Entry 4BOI (electron microscopy, 41.00 A resolution (very low resolution: no residue pairs are listed; an interface is given only as per-side residue counts)); this record covers chains A and B of the 5 polymer chains in the assembly.

# Chain A
Protein: Acetylcholine receptor subunit alpha
From: Torpedo marmorata
UniProtKB: P02711 (ACHA_TORMA); residues -23 to 437 here correspond to UniProt positions 1-461 (UniProt number = residue number + 24)
Chain sequence (461 residues; numbered -23 to 437; the number before each row is that of its first residue; numbers below 1 keep their minus sign (Met-23 is residue -23)):
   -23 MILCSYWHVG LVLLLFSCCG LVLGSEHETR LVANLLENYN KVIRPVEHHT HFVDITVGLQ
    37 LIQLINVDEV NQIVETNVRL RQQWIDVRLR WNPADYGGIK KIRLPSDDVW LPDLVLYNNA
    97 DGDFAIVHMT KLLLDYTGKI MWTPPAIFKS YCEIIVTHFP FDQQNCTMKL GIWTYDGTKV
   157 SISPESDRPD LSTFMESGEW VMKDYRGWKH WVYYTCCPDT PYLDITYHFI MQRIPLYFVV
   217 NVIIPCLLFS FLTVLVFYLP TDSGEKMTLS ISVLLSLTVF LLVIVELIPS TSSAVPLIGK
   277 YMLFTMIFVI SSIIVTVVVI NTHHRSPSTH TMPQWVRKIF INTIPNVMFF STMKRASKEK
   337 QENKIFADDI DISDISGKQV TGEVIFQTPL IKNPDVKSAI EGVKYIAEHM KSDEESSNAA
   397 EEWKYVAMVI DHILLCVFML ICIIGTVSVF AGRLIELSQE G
Unresolved in the structure: -23 to 0, 307-373
Cystine bridges: Cys128-Cys142, Cys192-Cys193
UniProt features mapped onto this chain:
  - glycosylation: Asn141 (N-linked (GlcNAc...) asparagine)

# Chain B
Protein: Acetylcholine receptor beta subunit
From: Torpedo marmorata
UniProtKB: Q6S3I0 (Q6S3I0_TORMA); residues -23 to 469 here correspond to UniProt positions 1-493 (UniProt number = residue number + 24)
Chain sequence (493 residues; row label = number of the first residue in the row; numbers below 1 keep their minus sign (Met-23 is residue -23)):
   -23 MEDVRRMALG LVVMMALALS GVGASVMEDT LLSVLFENYN PKVRPSQTVG DKVTVRVGLT
    37 LTSLLILNEK NEEMTTSVFL NLAWTDYRLQ WDPAAYEGIK DLSIPSDDVW QPDIVLMNNN
    97 DGSFEITLHV NVLVQHTGAV SWHPSAIYRS SCTIKVMYFP FDWQNCTMVF KSYTYDTSEV
   157 ILQHALDAKG EREVKEIMIN QDAFTENGQW SIEHKPSRKN WRSDDPSYED VTFYLIIQRK
   217 PLFYIVYTIV PCILISILAI LVFYLPPDAG EKMSLSISAL LALTVFLLLL ADKVPETSLS
   277 VPIIISYLMF IMILVAFSVI LSVVVLNLHH RSPNTHTMPN WIRQIFIETL PPFLWIQRPV
   337 TTPSPDSKPT IISRANDEYF IRKPAGDFVC PVDNARVAVQ PERLFSEMKW HLNGLTQPVT
   397 LPQDLKEAVE AIKYIAEQLE SASEFDDLKK DWQYVAMVAD RLFLYIFITM CSIGTFSIFL
   457 DASHNVPPDN PFA
Unresolved in the structure: -23 to 0, 165-173, 313-402
Cystine bridges: Cys128-Cys142

# Chain A / chain B interface
At this resolution (41 A) residue pairs are not listed: 29 residues of chain A and 30 of chain B lie at the interface.

# Summary
29 residues of chain A face 30 of chain B across their interface.
Here chain A is Acetylcholine receptor subunit alpha and chain B is Acetylcholine receptor beta subunit, both
from Torpedo marmorata. Entry 4BOI (The structure and super-organization of acetylcholine receptor-rapsyn
complexes class A) was determined by electron microscopy, deposited together with 4BOG, 4BON, 4BOO, 4BOR and
4BOT.
